Entry 2VSK (X-ray diffraction, 3.30 A resolution); this record covers chains A and B.

== Chain A ==
Name: Hemagglutinin-neuraminidase
Organism: Hendra virus
Notes: EC 3.2.1.18; fragment: b-propeller, ephrin binding domain, residues 188-603
Reference sequence: O89343 (HN_HENDV); residues 188-603 here = UniProt positions 188-603
Sequence (416 residues; each row starts with the number of its first residue):
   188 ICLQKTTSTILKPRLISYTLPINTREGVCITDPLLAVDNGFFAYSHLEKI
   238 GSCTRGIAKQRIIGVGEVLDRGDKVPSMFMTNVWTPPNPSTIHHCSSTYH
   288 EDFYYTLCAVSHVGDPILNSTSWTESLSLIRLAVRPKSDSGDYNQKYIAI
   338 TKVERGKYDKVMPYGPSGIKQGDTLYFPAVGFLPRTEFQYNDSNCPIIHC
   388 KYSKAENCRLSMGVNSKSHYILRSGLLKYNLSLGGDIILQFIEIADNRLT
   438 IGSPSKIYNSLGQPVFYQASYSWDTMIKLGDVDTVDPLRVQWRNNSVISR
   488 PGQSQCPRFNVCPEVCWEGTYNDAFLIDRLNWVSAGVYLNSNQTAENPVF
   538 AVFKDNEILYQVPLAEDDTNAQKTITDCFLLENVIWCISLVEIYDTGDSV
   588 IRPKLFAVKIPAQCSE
Not modelled in the structure: 205-212, 324-328, 421-423
Disulfide bonds: C189-C601, C216-C240, C282-C295, C382-C395, C387-C499, C493-C503, C565-C574
UniProt features mapped onto this chain:
  - glycosylation (N-linked (GlcNAc...) asparagine): N306, N378, N417, N481, N529

== Chain B ==
Name: Ephrin-B2
Organism: Homo sapiens
Notes: fragment: receptor-binding domain, residues 28-165
Reference sequence: P52799 (EFNB2_HUMAN); residues 31-168 here correspond to UniProt positions 28-165 (UniProt number = residue number - 3)
Sequence (138 residues; each row starts with the number of its first residue):
    31 IVLEPIYWNSSNSKFLPGQGLVLYPQIGDKLDIICPKVDSKTVGQYEYYK
    81 VYMVDKDQADRCTIKKENTPLLNCAKPDQDIKFTIKFQEFSPNLWGLEFQ
   131 KNKDYYIISTSNGSLEGLDNQEGGVCQTRAMKILMKVG
Not modelled in the structure: 69-75
Disulfide bonds: C65-C104, C92-C156
UniProt features mapped onto this chain:
  - glycosylation (N-linked (GlcNAc...) asparagine): N39, N142

== How chain A and chain B interact ==
Contacting residue pairs (54):
  S239(A) - E119(B)
  S239(A) - E128(B)
  C240(A) - E119(B)
  C240(A) - F120(B)  hydrophobic
  C240(A) - E128(B)  hydrogen bond (backbone-side chain)
  T241(A) - G126(B)  hydrogen bond (side chain-backbone)
  T241(A) - E128(B)  hydrogen bond
  R242(A) - W125(B)
  R242(A) - G126(B)  hydrogen bond (side chain-backbone)
  R242(A) - L127(B)
  L305(A) - W125(B)
  K388(A) - D108(B)  salt bridge
  Y389(A) - P107(B)
  Y389(A) - D108(B)  hydrogen bond
  Y458(A) - L124(B)  hydrophobic
  P488(A) - P122(B)
  G489(A) - P122(B)
  Q490(A) - F113(B)
  Q490(A) - N123(B)
  S491(A) - L101(B)  hydrogen bond (side chain-backbone)
  S491(A) - L102(B)
  S491(A) - K112(B)
  S491(A) - F113(B)
  W504(A) - W125(B)
  G506(A) - P122(B)
  G506(A) - L124(B)
  T507(A) - P122(B)
  Q530(A) - K112(B)  hydrogen bond (side chain-backbone)
  Q530(A) - F113(B)
  Q530(A) - T114(B)
  Q530(A) - P122(B)
  T531(A) - T114(B)
  T531(A) - K116(B)
  A532(A) - Q118(B)  hydrogen bond (backbone-side chain)
  A532(A) - F120(B)
  A532(A) - S121(B)
  A532(A) - P122(B)
  E533(A) - K60(B)  salt bridge
  E533(A) - K116(B)  salt bridge
  D555(A) - K116(B)
  N557(A) - K116(B)
  N557(A) - Q118(B)  hydrogen bond
  N557(A) - F120(B)
  A558(A) - F120(B)
  Q559(A) - F120(B)
  Q559(A) - S121(B)  hydrogen bond (side chain-backbone)
  E579(A) - F120(B)
  Y581(A) - Q118(B)
  Y581(A) - E119(B)  hydrogen bond (side chain-backbone)
  Y581(A) - F120(B)  hydrophobic
  T583(A) - I57(B)
  T583(A) - G58(B)
  I588(A) - E119(B)
  I588(A) - F120(B)  hydrophobic
Also at the interface, not in a pair above, chain A (34 interface residues in all): V401, N402, Q492, E501, E505, N529, I580
Also at the interface, not in a pair above, chain B (27 interface residues in all): T99, N103, K106, I115, Q130

== In short ==
The interface between chain A and chain B involves 34 residues on one side and 27 on the other; the contacts
include 11 hydrogen bonds and 3 salt bridges. Polar pairs include K388(A)-D108(B), E533(A)-K60(B) and
E533(A)-K116(B).
Here chain A is Hemagglutinin-neuraminidase (Hendra virus) and chain B is Ephrin-B2 (Homo sapiens). Entry 2VSK
(Hendra virus attachment glycoprotein in complex with human cell surface receptor ephrinB2) was determined by
X-ray diffraction together with 2VSM from the same study.
